1X2A - chains A and B; structure by X-ray diffraction, 2.20 A resolution.

== Chain A (and B) ==
Molecule: Aspartate aminotransferase
Source organism: Escherichia coli
Notes: EC 2.6.1.1; chain B of this document is another copy of the same molecule, construct and numbering; everything in this record applies to it too
UniProt: P00509 (AAT_ECOLI); the construct has insertions or renumbered stretches relative to UniProt, so the offset changes along the chain: 5-64 = UniProt 1-60; 66-126 = UniProt 61-121; 133-152 = UniProt 123-142; 154-231 = UniProt 143-220; 1 more segments
Chain sequence (396 residues; each row starts with the number of its first residue; note: 9 numbers in that range are skipped by the numbering (no residue carries them; nothing is unmodelled there)):
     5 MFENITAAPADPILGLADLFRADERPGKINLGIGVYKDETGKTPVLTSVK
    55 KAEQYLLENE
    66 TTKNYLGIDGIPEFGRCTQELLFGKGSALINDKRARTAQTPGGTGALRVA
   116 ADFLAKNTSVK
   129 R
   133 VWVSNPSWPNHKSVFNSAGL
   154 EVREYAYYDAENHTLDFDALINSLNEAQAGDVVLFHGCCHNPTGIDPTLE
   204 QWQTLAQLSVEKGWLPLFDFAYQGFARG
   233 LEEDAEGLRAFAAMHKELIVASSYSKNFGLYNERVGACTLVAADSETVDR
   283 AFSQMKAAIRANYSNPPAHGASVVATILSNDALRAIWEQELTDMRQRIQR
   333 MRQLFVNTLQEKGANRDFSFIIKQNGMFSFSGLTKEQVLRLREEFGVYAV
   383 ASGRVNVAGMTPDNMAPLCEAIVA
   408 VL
Curated features (UniProtKB/Swiss-Prot):
  - binding site (L-aspartate): G38, W140, N194, R386
  - modified residue: K258 (N6-(pyridoxal phosphate)lysine)
Ligand contacts:
  - PDG (N-({3-hydroxy-2-methyl-5-[(phosphonooxy)methyl]pyridin-4-yl}methyl)-D-glutamic acid), molecule 1: I17, L18, I37, G38, G107, G108, T109, L112, W140, H143, H189, N194, D222, A224, Y225, S255, S257, K258, R266, F360, R386
  - PDG, molecule 2: Y70, R292, S296

== Interface between chain A and chain B ==
Contacting residue pairs (156; chain A residue first):
  M5(A) with S124(B); V125(B), hydrophobic; G183(B); L218(B), hydrophobic; E249(B), hydrogen bond (backbone-side chain)
  F6(A) with F118(B), hydrophobic; L218(B), hydrophobic; E249(B), hydrogen bond (backbone-side chain); L272(B), hydrophobic; V273(B); T279(B); R282(B), hydrogen bond (backbone-side chain)
  E7(A) with E249(B); R282(B), hydrogen bond (backbone-side chain)
  I9(A) with F118(B), hydrophobic; N122(B); R282(B), hydrogen bond (backbone-side chain); A283(B), hydrophobic; Q286(B)
  T10(A) with Q286(B)
  A11(A) with R282(B); S285(B); Q286(B)
  A12(A) with S285(B), hydrogen bond (backbone-side chain); Q286(B)
  D15(A) with R292(B), salt bridge
  L18(A) with I73(B), hydrophobic; R292(B)
  I37(A) with Y70(B), hydrophobic
  V39(A) with N69(B); Y70(B), hydrophobic
  T47(A) with T66(B); T67(B), hydrogen bond (backbone-side chain)
  P48(A) with T66(B)
  V49(A) with E64(B); T66(B), hydrogen bond (backbone-backbone)
  K54(A) with L60(B); L61(B), hydrogen bond (side chain-backbone); E64(B), hydrogen bond (side chain-backbone)
  E57(A) with L61(B); K68(B), salt bridge
  Q58(A) with L61(B)
  L61(A) with K54(B), hydrogen bond (backbone-side chain); E57(B); Q58(B); L61(B), hydrophobic
  E64(A) with K54(B), hydrogen bond (backbone-side chain); E57(B)
  T66(A) with T47(B); P48(B); V49(B)
  T67(A) with T47(B), hydrogen bond (side chain-backbone); V49(B)
  K68(A) with E57(B), salt bridge; G261(B); Y263(B); N264(B), hydrogen bond (backbone-backbone); E265(B), salt bridge
  N69(A) with V39(B); N264(B), hydrogen bond (backbone-side chain)
  Y70(A) with I37(B), hydrophobic; V39(B), hydrophobic; S257(B); K258(B); Y263(B), hydrophobic; R266(B)
  L71(A) with N264(B)
  I73(A) with L18(B), hydrophobic
  T109(A) with R292(B); N294(B); Y295(B); S296(B)
  G110(A) with N294(B)
  R113(A) with R113(B); D117(B), salt bridge; A293(B), hydrogen bond (side chain-backbone); N294(B)
  D117(A) with R113(B), salt bridge
  F118(A) with F6(B), hydrophobic; I9(B), hydrophobic
  N122(A) with I9(B)
  T123(A) with M5(B)
  S124(A) with M5(B)
  W140(A) with R292(B)
  N142(A) with R292(B), hydrogen bond (side chain-backbone)
  S145(A) with A293(B)
  V146(A) with A293(B)
  S149(A) with K121(B), hydrogen bond (backbone-side chain); A293(B)
  E249(A) with M5(B), hydrogen bond (side chain-backbone); F6(B), hydrogen bond (side chain-backbone); E7(B)
  S257(A) with Y70(B)
  K258(A) with Y70(B)
  G261(A) with K68(B)
  Y263(A) with K68(B); Y70(B), hydrophobic
  N264(A) with K68(B), hydrogen bond (backbone-backbone); N69(B), hydrogen bond (side chain-backbone); L71(B); P298(B); P299(B); A300(B), hydrogen bond (backbone-backbone)
  E265(A) with K68(B), salt bridge; P299(B); A300(B); H301(B), hydrogen bond (side chain-backbone)
  R266(A) with Y70(B); Y295(B), hydrogen bond (side chain-backbone); S296(B); N297(B), hydrogen bond (side chain-backbone); P298(B); P299(B)
  L272(A) with F6(B), hydrophobic
  V273(A) with F6(B)
  T279(A) with F6(B)
  R282(A) with E7(B), hydrogen bond (side chain-backbone); I9(B), hydrogen bond (side chain-backbone); T10(B); A11(B)
  A283(A) with I9(B), hydrophobic
  S285(A) with A11(B); A12(B), hydrogen bond (side chain-backbone)
  Q286(A) with I9(B); T10(B); A11(B); A12(B)
  R292(A) with D15(B), salt bridge; L18(B); T109(B); W140(B); N142(B), hydrogen bond (backbone-side chain)
  A293(A) with R113(B), hydrogen bond (backbone-side chain); S145(B); V146(B); S149(B)
  N294(A) with T109(B); G110(B); R113(B); N294(B), hydrogen bond
  Y295(A) with P106(B), hydrophobic; T109(B); R266(B), hydrogen bond (backbone-side chain)
  S296(A) with T109(B); R266(B)
  N297(A) with R266(B), hydrogen bond (backbone-side chain)
  P298(A) with N264(B); R266(B)
  P299(A) with N264(B); E265(B); R266(B); P299(B), hydrophobic
  A300(A) with N264(B), hydrogen bond (backbone-backbone); E265(B)
  H301(A) with E265(B), hydrogen bond (backbone-side chain); H301(B), hydrogen bond
Also at the interface, not in a pair above, chain A (76 interface residues in all): N8, I17, L60, P106, L119, V125, G183, L218, I251, L262, A274, A289
Also at the interface, not in a pair above, chain B (78 interface residues in all): I17, L119, T123, L250, I251, L262, A274, A289, A290

== Overview ==
76 residues of chain A face 78 of chain B across their interface; the contacts include 37 hydrogen bonds and 8
salt bridges. Polar contacts include D15(A)-R292(B), E57(A)-K68(B) and K68(A)-E265(B). Ligands of chain A:
compound PDG.
Both chains are Aspartate aminotransferase (Escherichia coli). Entry 1X2A (Crystal Structure of e.coli AspAT
complexed with N-phosphopyridoxyl-D-glutamic acid) was determined by X-ray diffraction together with 1X28 and
1X29 from the same study.
